Entry 6D9Q (X-ray diffraction, 2.06 A resolution); this record covers chains B and D of the 4 polymer chains in the assembly.

[Chain B (and D)]
Name: Hypoxanthine phosphoribosyltransferase
From: Bacillus anthracis
Notes: EC 2.4.2.8; chain D of this document is another copy of the same molecule, construct and numbering; everything in this record applies to it too
UniProt: A0A1S0QLD4 (A0A1S0QLD4_BACAN); numbering as in UniProt (aligned over 1-180)
Sequence (183 residues; each row starts with the number of its first residue; numbers below 1 keep their minus sign (Ser-2 is residue -2)):
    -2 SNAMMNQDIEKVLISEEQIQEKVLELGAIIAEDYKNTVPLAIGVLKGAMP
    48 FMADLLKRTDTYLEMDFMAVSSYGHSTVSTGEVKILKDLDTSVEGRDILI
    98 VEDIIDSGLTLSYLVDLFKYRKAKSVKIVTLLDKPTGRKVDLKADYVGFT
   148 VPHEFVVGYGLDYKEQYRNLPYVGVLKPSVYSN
Not modelled in the structure: -2 to -1, 180
Construct notes: expression tag (-2 to 0)
From the paper describing this entry:
  - mutagenesis - K81A, K81E: decreased binding to pppGpp
  - mutagenesis - Y117C: decreased catalytic activity on PRPP

[Chain B / chain D interface]
Pairs across the interface (71; chain B residue first):
  Ala0(B) - Tyr59(D)
  Met1(B) - Tyr59(D)  hydrogen bond (backbone-side chain)
  Met2(B) - Asp57(D)
  Met2(B) - Thr58(D)
  Met2(B) - Tyr59(D)
  Asp5(B) - Tyr59(D)  hydrogen bond
  Glu13(B) - Arg55(D)  salt bridge
  Gln17(B) - Lys54(D)
  Leu42(B) - Phe64(D)  hydrophobic
  Lys43(B) - Met62(D)  hydrogen bond (side chain-backbone)
  Lys43(B) - Asp63(D)  salt bridge
  Lys43(B) - Phe64(D)
  Lys43(B) - Asp87(D)  salt bridge
  Met46(B) - Met46(D)  hydrophobic
  Met46(B) - Ala50(D)  hydrophobic
  Met46(B) - Met62(D)  hydrophobic
  Met46(B) - Phe64(D)  hydrophobic
  Pro47(B) - Ala50(D)  hydrophobic
  Ala50(B) - Met46(D)  hydrophobic
  Ala50(B) - Pro47(D)  hydrophobic
  Ala50(B) - Ala50(D)  hydrophobic
  Asp51(B) - Asp51(D)
  Asp51(B) - Lys54(D)  salt bridge
  Leu53(B) - Asn166(D)
  Lys54(B) - Gln17(D)
  Lys54(B) - Asp51(D)  salt bridge
  Lys54(B) - Asn166(D)
  Lys54(B) - Pro168(D)
  Arg55(B) - Glu13(D)  salt bridge
  Arg55(B) - Pro168(D)
  Thr56(B) - Asn166(D)  hydrogen bond (backbone-side chain)
  Asp57(B) - Met1(D)
  Asp57(B) - Met2(D)
  Thr58(B) - Met2(D)
  Thr58(B) - Asn166(D)  hydrogen bond (backbone-side chain)
  Tyr59(B) - Ala0(D)
  Tyr59(B) - Met1(D)  hydrogen bond (side chain-backbone)
  Tyr59(B) - Met2(D)
  Tyr59(B) - Asp5(D)  hydrogen bond
  Tyr59(B) - Gln163(D)
  Tyr59(B) - Tyr164(D)  hydrophobic
  Leu60(B) - Glu162(D)
  Leu60(B) - Gln163(D)
  Leu60(B) - Asn166(D)
  Glu61(B) - Glu162(D)
  Met62(B) - Lys43(D)
  Met62(B) - Met46(D)  hydrophobic
  Met62(B) - Arg165(D)
  Met62(B) - Asn166(D)
  Asp63(B) - Lys43(D)
  Phe64(B) - Met46(D)  hydrophobic
  Ala66(B) - Lys84(D)
  Leu83(B) - Leu83(D)
  Lys84(B) - Ala66(D)
  Asp87(B) - Lys43(D)  salt bridge
  Tyr156(B) - Lys54(D)
  Glu162(B) - Leu60(D)
  Glu162(B) - Glu61(D)
  Gln163(B) - Val35(D)
  Gln163(B) - Tyr59(D)
  Gln163(B) - Leu60(D)
  Gln163(B) - Glu61(D)
  Arg165(B) - Met62(D)
  Asn166(B) - Leu53(D)
  Asn166(B) - Lys54(D)
  Asn166(B) - Thr56(D)  hydrogen bond (side chain-backbone)
  Asn166(B) - Thr58(D)  hydrogen bond (side chain-backbone)
  Asn166(B) - Leu60(D)
  Asn166(B) - Met62(D)
  Pro168(B) - Lys54(D)
  Pro168(B) - Arg55(D)
Also at the interface, not in a pair above, chain B (40 interface residues in all): Asn3, Val35, Met49, Lys161, Tyr164, Leu167
Also at the interface, not in a pair above, chain D (39 interface residues in all): Leu42, Met49, Tyr156, Lys161, Leu167

[Summary]
Chain B and chain D form an interface of 40 and 39 residues respectively, with 9 hydrogen bonds and 7 salt
bridges. Among the polar pairs are Glu13(B)-Arg55(D), Lys43(B)-Asp63(D) and Lys43(B)-Asp87(D). The paper
reports that K81A and K81E of chain B reduce binding to pppGpp; Y117C of chain B reduces catalytic activity on
PRPP.
Both chains are Hypoxanthine phosphoribosyltransferase (Bacillus anthracis). Entry 6D9Q (The sulfate-bound
crystal structure of HPRT (hypoxanthine phosphoribosyltransferase)) was determined by X-ray diffraction (same
publication as 6D9R and 6D9S).
